Entry 5XM1 (X-ray diffraction, 3.45 A resolution); this record covers chains C and D of the 10 polymer chains in the assembly.

[Chain C]
Name: Histone H2A type 1-B
From: Mus musculus
UniProt: C0HKE1 (H2A1B_MOUSE); residues 0-129 here correspond to UniProt positions 1-130 (UniProt number = residue number + 1)
Chain sequence (133 residues; row label = number of the first residue in the row; numbers below 1 keep their minus sign (Gly-3 is residue -3)):
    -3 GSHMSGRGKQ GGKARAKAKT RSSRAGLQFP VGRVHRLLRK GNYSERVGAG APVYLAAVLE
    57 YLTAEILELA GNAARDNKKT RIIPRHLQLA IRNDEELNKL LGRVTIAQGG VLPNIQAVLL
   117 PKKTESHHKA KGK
Disordered / not traced: -3 to 13, 119-129
Differences from the reference sequence: expression tag (-3 to -1)

[Chain D]
Name: Histone H2B type 3-A
From: Mus musculus
UniProt: Q9D2U9 (H2B3A_MOUSE); residues 0-125 here correspond to UniProt positions 1-126 (UniProt number = residue number + 1)
Chain sequence (129 residues; each row starts with the number of its first residue; numbers below 1 keep their minus sign (Gly-3 is residue -3)):
    -3 GSHMPEPSRS TPAPKKGSKK AITKAQKKDG KKRKRGRKES YSIYVYKVLK QVHPDTGISS
    57 KAMGIMNSFV NDIFERIASE ASRLAHYNKR STITSREVQT AVRLLLPGEL AKHAVSEGTK
   117 AVTKYTSSK
Disordered / not traced: -3 to 30, 125
Differences from the reference sequence: expression tag (-3 to -1)
Curated features (UniProtKB/Swiss-Prot):
  - modified residue: Pro1 (N-acetylproline), Glu2 (ADP-ribosyl glutamic acid), Ser6 (ADP-ribosylserine), Lys11 (N6-(beta-hydroxybutyryl)lysine), Lys12 (N6-(2-hydroxyisobutyryl)lysine), Ser14 (Phosphoserine), Lys15 (N6-acetyllysine), Lys16 (N6-acetyllysine), Lys20 (N6-(2-hydroxyisobutyryl)lysine), Lys23 (N6-(2-hydroxyisobutyryl)lysine), Lys24 (N6-(2-hydroxyisobutyryl)lysine), Lys34 (N6-(2-hydroxyisobutyryl)lysine), Glu35 (PolyADP-ribosyl glutamic acid), Ser36 (Phosphoserine), Lys43 (N6-(2-hydroxyisobutyryl)lysine), Lys46 (N6-(2-hydroxyisobutyryl)lysine), Lys57 (N6,N6-dimethyllysine), Arg79 (Dimethylated arginine), Lys85 (N6,N6,N6-trimethyllysine), Arg86 (Omega-N-methylarginine) and 5 more in UniProt
  - glycosylation: Ser112 (O-linked (GlcNAc) serine)
  - cross-link (Glycyl lysine isopeptide (Lys-Gly)): Lys20 (interchain with G-Cter in SUMO2), Lys34 (interchain with G-Cter in ubiquitin), Lys120 (interchain with G-Cter in ubiquitin)

[Interface between chain C and chain D]
Residue-residue contacts (123):
  Arg17(C) - Tyr121(D)
  Arg20(C) - Lys120(D)  hydrogen bond (backbone-side chain)
  Arg20(C) - Tyr121(D)
  Arg20(C) - Ser124(D)
  Ala21(C) - Ala117(D)
  Ala21(C) - Lys120(D)
  Ala21(C) - Tyr121(D)  hydrophobic
  Leu23(C) - Ala117(D)  hydrophobic
  Gln24(C) - Tyr40(D)
  Gln24(C) - Lys43(D)
  Gln24(C) - Gln47(D)
  Phe25(C) - Tyr40(D)  hydrophobic
  Phe25(C) - Val44(D)  hydrophobic
  Pro26(C) - Tyr40(D)
  Arg29(C) - Glu35(D)  salt bridge
  Arg29(C) - Ser36(D)  hydrogen bond (side chain-backbone)
  Arg29(C) - Tyr40(D)
  Val30(C) - Phe70(D)  hydrophobic
  Arg32(C) - Glu35(D)  salt bridge
  Leu33(C) - Tyr37(D)
  Leu33(C) - Phe70(D)  hydrophobic
  Leu34(C) - Phe70(D)  hydrophobic
  Leu34(C) - Ala74(D)  hydrophobic
  Tyr39(C) - Phe70(D)
  Tyr39(C) - Glu71(D)  hydrogen bond
  Tyr39(C) - Ala74(D)  hydrophobic
  Tyr39(C) - Ser75(D)
  Tyr39(C) - Ser78(D)  hydrogen bond (backbone-side chain)
  Tyr39(C) - Ile89(D)  hydrophobic
  Ser40(C) - Ser87(D)  hydrogen bond (side chain-backbone)
  Ser40(C) - Thr88(D)
  Ser40(C) - Ile89(D)  hydrogen bond (side chain-backbone)
  Glu41(C) - Ser87(D)  hydrogen bond (backbone-backbone)
  Arg42(C) - Ser87(D)  hydrogen bond (backbone-backbone)
  Arg42(C) - Thr88(D)  hydrogen bond (backbone-side chain)
  Arg42(C) - Ile89(D)  hydrogen bond (backbone-backbone)
  Val43(C) - Ile89(D)
  Gly44(C) - Thr88(D)
  Gly44(C) - Ile89(D)  hydrogen bond (backbone-backbone)
  Gly46(C) - Ser91(D)
  Gly46(C) - Val118(D)
  Ala47(C) - Ile89(D)
  Ala47(C) - Thr90(D)
  Ala47(C) - Ser91(D)
  Ala47(C) - Val94(D)  hydrophobic
  Val49(C) - Ala117(D)
  Val49(C) - Val118(D)  hydrophobic
  Val49(C) - Tyr121(D)  hydrophobic
  Tyr50(C) - Ser91(D)
  Tyr50(C) - Val94(D)  hydrophobic
  Tyr50(C) - Gln95(D)  hydrogen bond
  Tyr50(C) - Val111(D)
  Tyr50(C) - Gly114(D)
  Tyr50(C) - Thr115(D)
  Tyr50(C) - Val118(D)
  Leu51(C) - Phe70(D)  hydrophobic
  Leu51(C) - Ile73(D)  hydrophobic
  Leu51(C) - Val94(D)
  Ala53(C) - Glu113(D)
  Ala53(C) - Gly114(D)
  Ala53(C) - Ala117(D)  hydrophobic
  Val54(C) - Val98(D)  hydrophobic
  Val54(C) - Ala110(D)  hydrophobic
  Leu55(C) - Val66(D)
  Leu55(C) - Ile69(D)  hydrophobic
  Leu55(C) - Phe70(D)
  Glu56(C) - Val44(D)
  Tyr57(C) - Leu106(D)
  Tyr57(C) - His109(D)
  Tyr57(C) - Ala110(D)
  Tyr57(C) - Glu113(D)
  Leu58(C) - Phe65(D)  hydrophobic
  Leu58(C) - Leu102(D)  hydrophobic
  Leu58(C) - Leu106(D)  hydrophobic
  Thr59(C) - Met62(D)
  Thr59(C) - Val66(D)
  Ala60(C) - Val44(D)  hydrophobic
  Glu61(C) - Leu106(D)
  Ile62(C) - Met62(D)  hydrophobic
  Ile62(C) - Phe65(D)  hydrophobic
  Leu63(C) - Val41(D)
  Leu63(C) - Leu45(D)  hydrophobic
  Leu63(C) - Val48(D)  hydrophobic
  Leu63(C) - His49(D)
  Glu64(C) - Val48(D)
  Glu64(C) - His49(D)  salt bridge
  Gly67(C) - His49(D)
  Asn68(C) - His49(D)
  Arg71(C) - His49(D)
  Arg71(C) - Asp51(D)  salt bridge
  Thr76(C) - Asp51(D)  hydrogen bond (side chain-backbone)
  Thr76(C) - Thr52(D)
  Thr76(C) - Gly53(D)  hydrogen bond (backbone-backbone)
  Arg77(C) - Gly53(D)
  Arg77(C) - Ile54(D)
  Arg77(C) - Ser55(D)
  Ile78(C) - Leu45(D)  hydrophobic
  Ile78(C) - Thr52(D)
  Ile78(C) - Gly53(D)  hydrogen bond (backbone-backbone)
  Ile78(C) - Ile54(D)
  Ile78(C) - Ser55(D)  hydrogen bond (backbone-backbone)
  Ile78(C) - Ala58(D)
  Ile79(C) - Ala58(D)
  Pro80(C) - Ser55(D)
  Pro80(C) - Lys57(D)
  Pro80(C) - Ala58(D)
  Pro80(C) - Ile61(D)  hydrophobic
  Leu83(C) - Ala58(D)
  Leu83(C) - Ile61(D)  hydrophobic
  Leu83(C) - Met62(D)  hydrophobic
  Glu92(C) - Pro103(D)
  Glu92(C) - Gly104(D)
  Glu92(C) - Glu105(D)
  Glu92(C) - Leu106(D)  hydrogen bond (side chain-backbone)
  Leu93(C) - Leu106(D)  hydrophobic
  Leu96(C) - Arg72(D)  hydrogen bond (backbone-side chain)
  Leu96(C) - Leu101(D)
  Leu96(C) - Leu102(D)  hydrophobic
  Leu97(C) - Phe65(D)  hydrophobic
  Val100(C) - Asp68(D)
  Val100(C) - Arg72(D)
  Ile102(C) - Ile61(D)  hydrophobic
  Ala103(C) - Ile61(D)
Other interface residues (no listed pair), chain C (57 interface residues in all): Ser19, Gly22, Ala45, Ala70, Lys95, Gln104

[Overview]
57 residues of chain C and 56 residues of chain D are in contact, with 18 hydrogen bonds and 4 salt bridges.
Polar contacts include Arg29(C)-Glu35(D), Arg32(C)-Glu35(D) and Glu64(C)-His49(D).
Chain C is Histone H2A type 1-B and chain D is Histone H2B type 3-A, both from Mus musculus; the structure,
The mouse nucleosome structure containing H2A, H2B type3-A, H3mm7, and H4, was determined by X-ray diffraction
(same publication as 5XM0).
